5Y6H - chain A; structure by X-ray diffraction, 1.77 A resolution.

Chain A:
Protein: Flagellar brake protein YcgR
From: Escherichia coli K-12
UniProt: P76010 (YCGR_ECOLI); numbering as in UniProt (aligned over 1-111)
Sequence (119 residues; row label = number of the first residue in the row):
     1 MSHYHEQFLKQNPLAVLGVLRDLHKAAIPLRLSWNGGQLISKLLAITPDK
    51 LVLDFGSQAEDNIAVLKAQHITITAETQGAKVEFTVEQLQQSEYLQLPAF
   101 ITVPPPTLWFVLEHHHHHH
Unresolved in the structure: 1-3, 114-119
Construct notes: expression tag (112-119)
Curated features (UniProtKB/Swiss-Prot):
  - mutagenesis: Lys42 (K42D: Suppression of the pdeH disruption motility phenotype), Asn62 (N62W: Significant suppression of the pdeH disruption motility phenotype, less binding to FliG), Lys81 (K81D: Significant suppression of the pdeH disruption motility phenotype, less binding to FliG)
Reported in the primary citation:
  - mutagenesis - Q38A/D54A/N62A: unchanged binding to MotA
  - mutagenesis - Q38A, Q38A/D54A/N62A, I40A, L44A, D54A, N62A: decreased signaling

In short:
Curated annotation (UniProt) lists 3 mutagenesis sites. The paper reports that Q38A, Q38A/D54A/N62A and I40A,
among others, reduce signaling; Q38A/D54A/N62A leave binding to MotA unchanged; 6 substitutions were tested in
all.
Chain A is Flagellar brake protein YcgR (Escherichia coli K-12); the structure, Crystal structure of YcgR-N
domain of YcgR from Escherichia coli, was determined by X-ray diffraction, deposited together with 5Y6F and
5Y6G.
